8VMN - chains J and D of the 10 polymer chains in the assembly; structure by electron microscopy, 3.50 A resolution.

# Chain J
Protein: Histone H4
From: Homo sapiens
Reference sequence: P62805 (H4_HUMAN); residues 0-102 here correspond to UniProt positions 1-103 (UniProt number = residue number + 1)
Sequence (103 residues; numbered 0 to 102; the number before each row is that of its first residue; numbering starts at 0):
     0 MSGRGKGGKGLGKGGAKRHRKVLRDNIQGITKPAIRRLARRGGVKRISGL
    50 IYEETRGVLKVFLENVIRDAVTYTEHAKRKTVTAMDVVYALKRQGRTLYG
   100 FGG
Disordered / not traced: 0-19
Curated features (UniProtKB/Swiss-Prot):
  - DNA-binding region: Lys16 to Lys20
  - modified residue: Ser1 (N-acetylserine), Arg3 (Asymmetric dimethylarginine), Lys5 (N6-(2-hydroxyisobutyryl)lysine), Lys8 (N6-(2-hydroxyisobutyryl)lysine), Lys12 (N6-(2-hydroxyisobutyryl)lysine), Lys16 (N6-(2-hydroxyisobutyryl)lysine), Lys20 (N6,N6,N6-trimethyllysine), Lys31 (N6-(2-hydroxyisobutyryl)lysine), Lys44 (N6-(2-hydroxyisobutyryl)lysine), Ser47 (Phosphoserine), Tyr51 (Phosphotyrosine), Lys59 (N6-(2-hydroxyisobutyryl)lysine), Lys77 (N6-(2-hydroxyisobutyryl)lysine), Lys79 (N6-(2-hydroxyisobutyryl)lysine), Thr80 (Phosphothreonine), Tyr88 (Phosphotyrosine), Lys91 (N6-(2-hydroxyisobutyryl)lysine)
  - cross-link (Glycyl lysine isopeptide (Lys-Gly)): Lys12 (interchain with G-Cter in SUMO2), Lys20 (interchain with G-Cter in SUMO2), Lys31 (interchain with G-Cter in SUMO2), Lys59 (interchain with G-Cter in SUMO2), Lys79 (interchain with G-Cter in SUMO2), Lys91 (interchain with G-Cter in SUMO2)

# Chain D
Molecule: 157-nt DNA strand
Sequence (157 nucleotides; numbered 158 to 314; the number before each row is that of its first residue):
   158 GCTGCCGGCGGCTGGAGAATCCCGGTGCCGAGGCCGCTCAATTGGTCGTA
   208 GACAGCTCTAGCACCGCTTAAACGCACGTACGCGCTGTCCCCCGCGTTTA
   258 AACCGCCAAGGGGATTACTCCCTAGTCTCCAGGCACGTCTCAGATATATA
   308 CATCCTG

# How chain J and chain D interact
Pairs across the interface (14):
  Lys20(J) - DT255(D)  phosphate contact
  Lys20(J) - DT256(D)  salt bridge to the phosphate
  Lys20(J) - DA257(D)  phosphate contact
  Arg23(J) - DA257(D)  salt bridge to the phosphate
  Arg35(J) - DC249(D)  salt bridge to the phosphate
  Arg45(J) - DC248(D)  sugar contact
  Arg45(J) - DC249(D)  phosphate contact
  Ile46(J) - DC248(D)  sugar contact
  Ile46(J) - DC249(D)  phosphate contact
  Ser47(J) - DC248(D)  phosphate contact
  Gly48(J) - DC248(D)  phosphate contact
  Arg78(J) - DG269(D)  phosphate contact
  Lys79(J) - DG269(D)  hydrogen bond to the phosphate
  Thr80(J) - DG269(D)  phosphate contact
Other interface residues (no listed pair), chain J (12 interface residues in all): Arg39, Lys44
Other interface residues (no listed pair), chain D (8 interface residues in all): DG268, DG270

# Overview
The interface between chain J and chain D involves 12 residues on one side and 8 on the other, with 1 hydrogen
bond and 3 salt bridges. Polar pairs include Lys79(J)-DG269(D), Lys20(J)-DT256(D) and Arg23(J)-DA257(D).
Curated annotation (UniProt) lists a DNA-binding region on chain J.
Here chain J is Histone H4 (Homo sapiens) and chain D is a 157-nt DNA strand. Entry 8VMN (H3K4me3 nucleosome
bound to PRC2_AJ1-450) was determined by electron microscopy together with 8VMI, 8VMJ, 8VML, 8VNV, 8VNZ, 8VO0
and 8VOB from the same study.
